Entry 1CFT (X-ray diffraction, 2.80 A resolution); this record covers chains A and B of the 3 polymer chains in the assembly.

# Chain A
Molecule: Protein (IGG2A kappa antibody CB41 (light chain))
Organism: Mus musculus
Notes: fragment: fab; antibody fragment or engineered binder
Amino-acid sequence (214 residues; numbered 1 to 214; the number before each row is that of its first residue):
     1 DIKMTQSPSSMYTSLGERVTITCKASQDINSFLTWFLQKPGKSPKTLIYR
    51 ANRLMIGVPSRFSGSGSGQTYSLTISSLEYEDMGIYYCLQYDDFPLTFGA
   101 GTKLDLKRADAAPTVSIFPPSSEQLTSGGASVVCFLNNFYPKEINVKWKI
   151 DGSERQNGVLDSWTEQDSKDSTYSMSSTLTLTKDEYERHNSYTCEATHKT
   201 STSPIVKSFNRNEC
Disulfide bonds: Cys23-Cys88, Cys134-Cys194

# Chain B
Molecule: Protein (IGG2A kappa antibody CB41 (heavy chain))
Organism: Mus musculus
Notes: fragment: fab; antibody fragment or engineered binder
Amino-acid sequence (213 residues; row label = number of the first residue in the row):
     1 QDQLQQSGAELVRPGASVKLSCKALGYIFTDYEIHWVKQTPVHGLEWIGG
    51 IHPGSSGTAYNQKFKGKATLTADKSSTTAFMELSSLTSEDSAVYYCTRKD
   101 YWGQGTLVTVSAAKTTAPSVYPLVPVCGGTTGSSVTLGCLVKGYFPEPVT
   151 LTWNSGSLSSGVHTFPALLQSGLYTLSSSVTVTSNTWPSQTITCNVAHPA
   201 SSTKVDKKIEPRV
Disulfide bonds: Cys22-Cys96, Cys139-Cys194

# Chain A / chain B interface
Residue-residue contacts (68):
  Thr34(A) - Lys99(B)
  Phe36(A) - Leu45(B)  hydrophobic
  Phe36(A) - Trp102(B)  hydrophobic
  Gln38(A) - Gln39(B)  hydrogen bond
  Gln38(A) - Tyr95(B)  hydrogen bond
  Lys42(A) - Tyr95(B)
  Ser43(A) - Gly103(B)
  Ser43(A) - Gln104(B)
  Pro44(A) - Tyr95(B)
  Pro44(A) - Trp102(B)  hydrophobic
  Thr46(A) - Lys99(B)
  Thr46(A) - Asp100(B)  hydrogen bond (side chain-backbone)
  Thr46(A) - Trp102(B)
  Met55(A) - Asp100(B)
  Met55(A) - Tyr101(B)  hydrophobic
  Ile56(A) - Gln1(B)
  Tyr87(A) - Leu45(B)  hydrophobic
  Tyr91(A) - Lys99(B)
  Phe94(A) - His35(B)
  Phe94(A) - Trp47(B)  hydrophobic
  Phe94(A) - Ala59(B)  hydrophobic
  Pro95(A) - Trp47(B)  hydrophobic
  Leu96(A) - His35(B)
  Leu96(A) - Trp47(B)
  Phe98(A) - Val37(B)  hydrophobic
  Phe98(A) - Leu45(B)
  Ser116(A) - Thr136(B)
  Ile117(A) - Val126(B)
  Phe118(A) - Leu123(B)
  Phe118(A) - Val124(B)
  Phe118(A) - Pro125(B)  hydrophobic
  Phe118(A) - Thr136(B)
  Pro119(A) - Val126(B)
  Pro119(A) - Arg212(B)  hydrogen bond (backbone-side chain)
  Pro120(A) - Arg212(B)  hydrogen bond (backbone-side chain)
  Ser121(A) - Tyr121(B)
  Ser121(A) - Pro122(B)
  Glu123(A) - Tyr121(B)
  Glu123(A) - Pro122(B)
  Glu123(A) - Lys207(B)  salt bridge
  Gln124(A) - Tyr121(B)
  Gln124(A) - Lys142(B)
  Ser131(A) - Leu140(B)
  Ser131(A) - Lys142(B)
  Val133(A) - Leu123(B)  hydrophobic
  Phe135(A) - Phe165(B)  hydrophobic
  Phe135(A) - Ser178(B)
  Phe135(A) - Ser179(B)
  Asn137(A) - Ser179(B)  hydrogen bond
  Asn138(A) - His163(B)
  Gly158(A) - Gln170(B)
  Leu160(A) - Leu168(B)  hydrophobic
  Leu160(A) - Gln170(B)
  Asp161(A) - Leu168(B)
  Ser162(A) - Phe165(B)
  Ser162(A) - Pro166(B)  hydrogen bond (side chain-backbone)
  Ser162(A) - Leu168(B)
  Trp163(A) - Pro166(B)
  Thr164(A) - Thr164(B)
  Thr164(A) - Phe165(B)
  Ser174(A) - His163(B)  hydrogen bond
  Ser174(A) - Phe165(B)
  Met175(A) - Phe165(B)
  Ser176(A) - Phe165(B)
  Ser176(A) - Ser177(B)  hydrogen bond
  Thr180(A) - Lys142(B)
  Thr180(A) - Gln170(B)
  Glu213(A) - Cys127(B)
Other interface residues (no listed pair), chain A (42 interface residues in all): Ser127, Thr178, Phe209
Other interface residues (no listed pair), chain B (42 interface residues in all): Glu33, Glu46, Val120, Leu137, Gly138, Leu169, Thr175

# In short
Chain A and chain B each contribute 42 residues to their interface; the contacts include 9 hydrogen bonds and
1 salt bridge. Polar pairs include Glu123(A)-Lys207(B), Gln38(A)-Gln39(B) and Gln38(A)-Tyr95(B).
Chain A is Protein (IGG2A kappa antibody CB41 (light chain)) and chain B is Protein (IGG2A kappa antibody CB41
(heavy chain)), both from Mus musculus; the structure, Anti-P24 (HIV-1) fab fragment CB41 complexed with an
epitope-unrelated D-peptide, was determined by X-ray diffraction together with 1HI6, 1CFS, 1CFN, 1CFQ and 1BOG
from the same study.
